Entry 8VYO (electron microscopy, 3.74 A resolution); this record covers chains A and C of the 3 polymer chains in the assembly.

# Chain A
Molecule: Serine/threonine-protein kinase B-raf
Source organism: Homo sapiens
Notes: EC 2.7.11.1
Reference sequence: P15056 (BRAF_HUMAN); residues 1-766 here = UniProt positions 1-766
Sequence (767 residues; row label = number of the first residue in the row; numbering starts at 0):
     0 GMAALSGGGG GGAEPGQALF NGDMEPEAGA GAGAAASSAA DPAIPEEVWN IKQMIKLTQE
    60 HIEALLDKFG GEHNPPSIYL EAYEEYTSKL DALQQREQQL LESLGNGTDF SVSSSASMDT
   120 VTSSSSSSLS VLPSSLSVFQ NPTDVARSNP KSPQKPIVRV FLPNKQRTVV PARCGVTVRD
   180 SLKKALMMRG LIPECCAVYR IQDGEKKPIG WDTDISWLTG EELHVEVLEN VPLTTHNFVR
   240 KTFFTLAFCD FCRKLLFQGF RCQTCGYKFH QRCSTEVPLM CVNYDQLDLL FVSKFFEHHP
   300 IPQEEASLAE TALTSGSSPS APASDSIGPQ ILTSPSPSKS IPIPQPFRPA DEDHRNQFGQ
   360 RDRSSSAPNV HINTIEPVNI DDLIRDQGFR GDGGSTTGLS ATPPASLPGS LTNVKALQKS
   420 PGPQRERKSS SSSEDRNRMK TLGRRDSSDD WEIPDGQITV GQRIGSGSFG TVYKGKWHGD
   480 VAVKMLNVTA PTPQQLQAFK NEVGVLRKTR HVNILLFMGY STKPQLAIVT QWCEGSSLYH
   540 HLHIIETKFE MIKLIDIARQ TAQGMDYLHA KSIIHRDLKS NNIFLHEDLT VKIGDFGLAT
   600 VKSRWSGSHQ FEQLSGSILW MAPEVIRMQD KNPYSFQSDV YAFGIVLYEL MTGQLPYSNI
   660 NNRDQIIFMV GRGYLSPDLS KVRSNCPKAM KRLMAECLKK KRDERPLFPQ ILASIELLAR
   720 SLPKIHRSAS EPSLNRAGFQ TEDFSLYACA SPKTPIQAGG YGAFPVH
Not modelled in the structure: 0-234, 271-360, 371-460, 603-614, 628-630, 739-766
Modified / non-standard residues: S365 (phosphoserine; SEP); S729 (phosphoserine; SEP)
Sequence notes: expression tag (0)
Metal / ion sites: Zn2+ site 1: H235, C261, T263, C264; Zn2+ site 2: C248, C251, H269
UniProt features mapped onto this chain:
  - zinc finger: T234 to C280 (Phorbol-ester/DAG-type)
  - active site: D576 (Proton acceptor)
  - binding site (Zn(2+)): H235, C248, C251, C261, C264, H269, C272, C280
  - binding site (ATP): I463 to V471, K483
  - site (Breakpoint for translocation to form KIAA1549-BRAF fusion protein): D380, D381, M438, K439
  - modified residue: A2 (N-acetylalanine), S151 (Phosphoserine), S333 (Phosphoserine), S365 (Phosphoserine), T373 (Phosphothreonine), T396 (Phosphothreonine), S399 (Phosphoserine), T401 (Phosphothreonine), S446 (Phosphoserine), S447 (Phosphoserine), R671 (Omega-N-methylarginine), S729 (Phosphoserine), S750 (Phosphoserine), T753 (Phosphothreonine)
  - cross-link: K578 (Glycyl lysine isopeptide (Lys-Gly) (interchain with G-Cter in ubiquitin))
  - natural variant: T241 (T241M: In NS7; T241P: In CFC1 and LPRD3; T241R: In NS7), T244 (T244P: In CFC1), L245 (L245F: In CFC1), A246 (A246P: In CFC1), Q257 (Q257R: In CFC1), Q262 (Q262K: In CFC1), E275 (E275K: In CFC1), R462 (R462I: In CRC), I463 (I463S: In CRC), G464 (G464E: In CRC; G464V: In a colorectal cancer cell line), G466 (G466A: In melanoma; G466E: In melanoma; G466V: In LNCR), S467 (S467A: In CFC1), 19 further natural variant entries in UniProt
  - mutagenesis: M53 (M53D: Reduces interaction with KSR1 and MAP2K1 and thus phosphorylation of MAP2K1), K88 (K88E: Reduces interaction with KSR1 and MAP2K1 and thus phosphorylation of MAP2K1), K483 (K483S: Reduces kinase activity with MAP2K1), R509 (R509H: Loss of MAP2K1-mediated-BRAF-KSR1 dimerization), K578 (K578R: Blocks EGF-induced ubiquitination and ERK activation), I666 (I666R: No effect on MAP2K1-mediated-BRAF-KSR1 dimerization, however loss of BRAF-mediated phosphorylation of MAP2K1), R671 (R671K: Increased kinase activity and stability in response to EGF treatment)

# Chain C
Molecule: 14-3-3 protein zeta/delta
Source organism: Homo sapiens
Reference sequence: P63104 (1433Z_HUMAN); residues 2-230 here = UniProt positions 2-230
Sequence (229 residues; row label = number of the first residue in the row):
     2 DKNELVQKAK LAEQAERYDD MAACMKSVTE QGAELSNEER NLLSVAYKNV VGARRSSWRV
    62 VSSIEQKTEG AEKKQQMARE YREKIETELR DICNDVLSLL EKFLIPNASQ AESKVFYLKM
   122 KGDYYRYLAE VAAGDDKKGI VDQSQQAYQE AFEISKKEMQ PTHPIRLGLA LNFSVFYYEI
   182 LNSPEKACSL AKTAFDEAIA ELDTLSEESY KDSTLIMQLL RDNLTLWTS
Not modelled in the structure: 70-72, 155-161, 230

# Chain A / chain C interface
Residue-residue contacts - 45 pairs, chain A then chain C:
  T241(A) with S57(C), hydrogen bond
  F243(A) with Y19(C), hydrophobic; N50(C); A54(C), hydrophobic
  L245(A) with L216(C), hydrophobic
  F256(A) with G53(C); R60(C)
  Q257(A) with S57(C); V61(C)
  R362(A) with E180(C), salt bridge; L227(C)
  S363(A) with V176(C); Y179(C); E180(C), hydrogen bond; L227(C); W228(C), hydrogen bond
  S364(A) with V176(C); L220(C); N224(C), hydrogen bond (backbone-side chain)
  S365(A) with K49(C); R56(C); R127(C); Y128(C); L172(C); L220(C)
  A366(A) with K49(C), hydrogen bond (backbone-side chain); L172(C)
  P367(A) with L220(C)
  N368(A) with S45(C); V46(C); K49(C)
  V369(A) with N42(C); D213(C)
  H370(A) with E14(C), salt bridge; E39(C), salt bridge; L43(C)
  R509(A) with S207(C), hydrogen bond (backbone-side chain)
  H510(A) with Y211(C)
  Q562(A) with Y211(C), hydrogen bond (backbone-side chain); K212(C)
  D565(A) with Y211(C), hydrogen bond
  Y566(A) with S207(C); Y211(C), hydrogen bond (backbone-side chain)
  A569(A) with Y211(C), hydrophobic
  R719(A) with E17(C), salt bridge
Interface residues without a listed pair, chain A (24 interface residues in all): L254, D361, P708
Interface residues without a listed pair, chain C (36 interface residues in all): Q15, G169, N173, L206, I217

# In short
Chain A and chain C form an interface of 24 and 36 residues respectively; the contacts include 9 hydrogen
bonds and 4 salt bridges. Polar pairs include R362(A)-E180(C), H370(A)-E14(C) and H370(A)-E39(C).
Here chain A is Serine/threonine-protein kinase B-raf and chain C is 14-3-3 protein zeta/delta, both from Homo
sapiens. Entry 8VYO (Cryo-EM Structure of the BRAF WT monomer) was determined by electron microscopy,
deposited together with 8VYP, 8VYQ, 8VYR, 8VYS and 8VYU.
